Entry 4JSQ (X-ray diffraction, 2.80 A resolution); this record covers chains T and U of the 30 polymer chains in the assembly.

[Chain T]
Name: Probable proteasome subunit alpha type-7
Source organism: Saccharomyces cerevisiae
Notes: EC 3.4.25.1
UniProt: P21242 (PSA7_YEAST); residues -3 to 284 here correspond to UniProt positions 1-288 (UniProt number = residue number + 4)
Sequence (288 residues; row label = number of the first residue in the row; numbers below 1 keep their minus sign (Met-3 is residue -3)):
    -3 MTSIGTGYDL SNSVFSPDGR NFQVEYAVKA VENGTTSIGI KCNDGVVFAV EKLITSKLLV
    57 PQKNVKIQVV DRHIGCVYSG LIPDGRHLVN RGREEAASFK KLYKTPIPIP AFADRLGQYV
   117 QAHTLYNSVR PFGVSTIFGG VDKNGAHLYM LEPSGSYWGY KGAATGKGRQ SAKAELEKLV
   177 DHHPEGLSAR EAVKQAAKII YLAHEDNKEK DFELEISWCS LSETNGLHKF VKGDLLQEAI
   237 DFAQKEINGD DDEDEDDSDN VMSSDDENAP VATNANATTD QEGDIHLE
Disordered / not traced: -3 to 0, 245-284

[Chain U]
Name: Proteasome subunit alpha type-1
Source organism: Saccharomyces cerevisiae
Notes: EC 3.4.25.1
UniProt: P21243 (PSA1_YEAST); residues -8 to 243 here correspond to UniProt positions 1-252 (UniProt number = residue number + 9)
Sequence (252 residues; row label = number of the first residue in the row; numbers below 1 keep their minus sign (Met-8 is residue -8)):
    -8 MSGAAAASAA GYDRHITIFS PEGRLYQVEY AFKATNQTNI NSLAVRGKDC TVVISQKKVP
    52 DKLLDPTTVS YIFCISRTIG MVVNGPIPDA RNAALRAKAE AAEFRYKYGY DMPCDVLAKR
   112 MANLSQIYTQ RAYMRPLGVI LTFVSVDEEL GPSIYKTDPA GYYVGYKATA TGPKQQEITT
   172 NLENHFKKSK IDHINEESWE KVVEFAITHM IDALGTEFSK NDLEVGVATK DKFFTLSAEN
   232 IEERLVAIAE QD
Disordered / not traced: -8 to 0

[Chain T / chain U interface]
Residue-residue contacts - 63 pairs, chain T then chain U:
  Thr2(T) with His6(U)
  Gly3(T) with His6(U)
  Tyr4(T) with Arg5(U); His6(U); Tyr21(U)
  Ser9(T) with Arg126(U)
  Val10(T) with His6(U); Gln18(U)
  Phe11(T) with Gln18(U), hydrogen bond (backbone-side chain); Tyr21(U); Ala22(U), hydrophobic; Ala25(U), hydrophobic; Arg126(U); Pro127(U); Gly129(U)
  Ser12(T) with Tyr21(U)
  Pro13(T) with Tyr21(U), hydrophobic
  Gly15(T) with Tyr21(U); Ala25(U); Gln28(U)
  Arg16(T) with Gln28(U)
  Lys37(T) with Asp56(U), salt bridge
  Gln114(T) with Arg82(U), hydrogen bond (side chain-backbone); Asn83(U); Leu86(U)
  Gln117(T) with Pro79(U); Asp80(U); Asn83(U), hydrogen bond; Arg126(U); Leu128(U)
  Thr120(T) with Arg126(U), hydrogen bond (backbone-side chain)
  Leu121(T) with Tyr124(U); Arg126(U); Leu128(U), hydrophobic
  Tyr122(T) with Tyr124(U), hydrophobic; Met125(U), hydrophobic
  Ser150(T) with Pro79(U)
  Gly151(T) with Pro79(U)
  Ser152(T) with Ile78(U); Pro79(U)
  Tyr153(T) with Arg82(U), hydrogen bond (backbone-side chain)
  Trp154(T) with Leu55(U), hydrophobic; Thr59(U); Val60(U), hydrophobic; Ser61(U); Tyr62(U); Ile78(U), hydrophobic; Arg82(U)
  Gly155(T) with Leu55(U); Asp56(U), hydrogen bond (backbone-backbone); Thr59(U), hydrogen bond (backbone-side chain)
  Tyr156(T) with Leu54(U); Leu55(U); Asp56(U)
  Lys157(T) with Lys53(U); Leu54(U), hydrogen bond (backbone-backbone); Leu55(U)
  Gly158(T) with Leu54(U)
  Lys169(T) with Leu54(U)
  Leu172(T) with Leu54(U), hydrophobic
  Glu173(T) with Lys53(U), salt bridge; Leu54(U)
  Asp177(T) with Lys53(U), salt bridge
Interface residues without a listed pair, chain T (33 interface residues in all): Asp14, Asp110, Tyr145, Val176
Interface residues without a listed pair, chain U (30 interface residues in all): Lys24, Asp52, Pro57

[Summary]
Chain T and chain U form an interface of 33 and 30 residues respectively, with 8 hydrogen bonds and 3 salt
bridges. Among the polar pairs are Lys37(T)-Asp56(U), Glu173(T)-Lys53(U) and Asp177(T)-Lys53(U).
Chain T is Probable proteasome subunit alpha type-7 and chain U is Proteasome subunit alpha type-1, both from
Saccharomyces cerevisiae; the structure, Yeast 20S proteasome in complex with the dimerized linear mimetic of
TMC-95A - yCP:4e, was determined by X-ray diffraction (same publication as 4JSU and 4JT0).
